1ZBL - chains D and A of the 4 polymer chains in the assembly; structure by X-ray diffraction, 2.20 A resolution.

Chain D:
Molecule: 12-nt DNA strand
Sequence (12 nucleotides; numbered 13 to 24; the number before each row is that of its first residue):
    13 GAATCAGGTGTC

Chain A:
Name: ribonuclease H-related protein
Organism: Bacillus halodurans
Notes: EC 3.1.26.4; fragment: catalytic domain (residues 59-196)
Chain sequence (139 residues; row label = number of the first residue in the row):
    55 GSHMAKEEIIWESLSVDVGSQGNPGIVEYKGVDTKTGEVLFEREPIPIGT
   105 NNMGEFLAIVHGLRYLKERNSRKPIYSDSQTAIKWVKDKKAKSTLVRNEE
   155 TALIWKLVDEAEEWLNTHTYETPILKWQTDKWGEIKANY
Unresolved in the structure: 55-60
Differences from the reference sequence: cloning artifact (55-58); engineered mutation Asn192 (Asp in 10173478)
Bound ions: Mg2+ site 1: Asp71, Glu109, Asp132 (shared with 2 residues of chain C); Mg2+ site 2: Asp71, Asn192 (shared with 1 residue of chain C)
What the authors report for this chain:
  - Mg2+ coordination: Asp71, Glu109, Asp132
  - conformationally variable residues (side-chain flip): Glu188
  - mutagenesis - D192N: decreased catalytic activity on Mn2+
  - mutagenesis - D192N: abolished catalytic activity on Mg2+

Interface between chain D and chain A:
Contacting residue pairs (18; chain D residue first):
  DT21(D) with Asn77(A), hydrogen bond to the base; Pro78(A), phosphate contact
  DG22(D) with Asn77(A), hydrogen bond to the sugar; Pro78(A), phosphate contact; Thr104(A), hydrogen bond to the phosphate; Asn105(A), hydrogen bond to the base; Asn106(A), hydrogen bond to the base
  DT23(D) with Thr104(A), hydrogen bond to the phosphate; Asn106(A), hydrogen bond to the phosphate; Thr135(A), hydrogen bond to the base; Trp139(A), phosphate contact; Ser147(A), hydrogen bond to the phosphate; Thr148(A), hydrogen bond to the phosphate
  DC24(D) with Gln134(A), base contact; Thr135(A), sugar contact; Lys138(A), sugar contact; Trp139(A), hydrogen bond to the phosphate; Lys146(A), phosphate contact
Interface residues without a listed pair, chain A (14 interface residues in all): Met107, Leu149

In short:
4 residues of chain D and 14 residues of chain A are in contact; the contacts include 11 hydrogen bonds. Polar
contacts include DT21(D)-Asn77(A), DG22(D)-Asn105(A) and DG22(D)-Asn106(A). The Mg2+ site 1 is built by
Asp71(A), Glu109(A) and Asp132(A). From the paper: D192N of chain A reduces catalytic activity on Mn2+; Mg2+
coordination by Asp71(A), Glu109(A) and Asp132(A).
Here chain D is a 12-nt DNA strand and chain A is ribonuclease H-related protein (Bacillus halodurans). Entry
1ZBL (Bacillus halodurans RNase H catalytic domain mutant D192N in complex with 12-mer RNA/DNA hybrid) was
determined by X-ray diffraction together with 1ZBF and 1ZBI from the same study.
